Entry 5J78 (X-ray diffraction, 2.10 A resolution); this record covers chains A and C of the 4 polymer chains in the assembly.

Chain A (and C):
Name: Acetaldehyde dehydrogenase (Acetylating)
From: Geobacillus thermoglucosidasius
Notes: EC 1.2.1.10; chain C of this document is another copy of the same molecule, construct and numbering; everything in this record applies to it too
UniProt: A0A0M1QQ83 (A0A0M1QQ83_GEOTC); residues 24-488 here correspond to UniProt positions 1-465 (UniProt number = residue number - 23)
Amino-acid sequence (488 residues; numbered 1 to 488; the number before each row is that of its first residue):
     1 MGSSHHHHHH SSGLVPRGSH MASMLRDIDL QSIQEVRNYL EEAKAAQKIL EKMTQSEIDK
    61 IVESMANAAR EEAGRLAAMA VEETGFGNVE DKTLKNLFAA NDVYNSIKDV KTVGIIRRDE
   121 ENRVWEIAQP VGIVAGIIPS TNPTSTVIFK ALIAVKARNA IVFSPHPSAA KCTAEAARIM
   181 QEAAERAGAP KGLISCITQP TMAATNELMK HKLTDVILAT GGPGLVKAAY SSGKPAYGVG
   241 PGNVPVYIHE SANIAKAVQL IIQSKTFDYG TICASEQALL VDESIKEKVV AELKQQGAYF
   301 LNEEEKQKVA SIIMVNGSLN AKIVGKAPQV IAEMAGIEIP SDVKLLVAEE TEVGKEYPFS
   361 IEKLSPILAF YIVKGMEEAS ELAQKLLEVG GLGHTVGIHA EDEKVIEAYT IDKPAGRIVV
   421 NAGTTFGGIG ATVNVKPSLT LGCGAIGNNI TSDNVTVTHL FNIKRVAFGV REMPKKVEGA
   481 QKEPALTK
Not modelled in the structure: 1-24, 478-488
Construct notes: initiating methionine (1); expression tag (2-23); conflict Ile372 (Thr349 in A0A0M1QQ83)
Modified / non-standard residues: Cys273 (3-sulfinoalanine; CSD)
Metal / ion sites: Mg2+ near Asp215 (its only coordinating residue here)
From the paper describing this entry:
  - Mg2+ coordination: Asp215
  - catalytic residues: Cys273 (by similarity / conservation)
  - specificity-determining residues: Ile272, Ile429, Leu439

How chain A and chain C interact:
Residue-residue contacts (26):
  Leu25(A) with Leu30(C); Gln34(C)
  Arg26(A) with Gln34(C), hydrogen bond (backbone-side chain); Arg37(C), hydrogen bond (backbone-side chain); Asn38(C), hydrogen bond; Glu41(C), salt bridge
  Asp27(A) with Gln34(C), hydrogen bond; Arg37(C), salt bridge
  Asp29(A) with Arg37(C), salt bridge
  Leu30(A) with Leu25(C), hydrophobic; Leu30(C); Ile33(C), hydrophobic; Gln34(C); Arg37(C)
  Gln31(A) with Leu25(C)
  Ile33(A) with Leu30(C), hydrophobic
  Gln34(A) with Leu25(C), hydrogen bond (side chain-backbone); Arg26(C), hydrogen bond; Asp27(C), hydrogen bond; Leu30(C)
  Arg37(A) with Arg26(C), hydrogen bond (backbone-side chain); Asp27(C), salt bridge; Asp29(C), salt bridge; Leu30(C)
  Asn38(A) with Arg26(C), hydrogen bond
  Glu41(A) with Arg26(C), salt bridge
Interface residues without a listed pair, chain C (11 interface residues in all): Gln31

In short:
The chain A/chain C interface involves 11 residues from each chain, with 9 hydrogen bonds and 6 salt bridges.
Polar contacts include Arg26(A)-Glu41(C), Asp27(A)-Arg37(C) and Asp29(A)-Arg37(C). The paper reports the
catalytic residue Cys273(A); Mg2+ coordination by Asp215(A).
Both chains are Acetaldehyde dehydrogenase (Acetylating) (Geobacillus thermoglucosidasius). Entry 5J78
(Crystal structure of an Acetylating Aldehyde Dehydrogenase from Geobacillus thermoglucosidasius) was
determined by X-ray diffraction together with 5J7I from the same study.
